PDB entry 8FX1 | X-ray diffraction, 1.80 A resolution | chains A and B

# Chain A (and B)
Protein: Hypoxanthine-guanine phosphoribosyltransferase
Source organism: Trypanosoma cruzi  (strain CL Brener)
Notes: EC 2.4.2.8; chain B of this document is another copy of the same molecule, construct and numbering; everything in this record applies to it too
UniProt: A0A7J6XZA2 (A0A7J6XZA2_TRYCR); residues 1-231 here correspond to UniProt positions 109-339 (UniProt number = residue number + 108)
Sequence (231 residues; numbered 1 to 231; the number before each row is that of its first residue):
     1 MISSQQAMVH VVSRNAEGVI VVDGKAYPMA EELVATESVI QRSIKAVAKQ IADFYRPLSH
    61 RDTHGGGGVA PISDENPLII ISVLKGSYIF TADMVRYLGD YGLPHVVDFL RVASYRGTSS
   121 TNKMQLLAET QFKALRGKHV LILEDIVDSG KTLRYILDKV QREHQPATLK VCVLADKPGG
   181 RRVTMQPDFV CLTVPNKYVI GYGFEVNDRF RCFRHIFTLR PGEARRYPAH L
Disordered / not traced: 1-9, 116-122 (chain B: 1-8, 114-124)
Small-molecule neighbours: YC9 ([(3R)-4-hydroxy-3-{[(4-oxo-4,5-dihydro-3H-pyrrolo[3,2-d]pyrimidin-7-yl)methyl]amino}butyl]phosphonic acid): Glu144, Asp145, Ile146, Val147, Asp148, Ser149, Gly150, Lys151, Thr152, Lys177, Lys197, Tyr198, Val199, Phe204, Glu205
From the paper describing this entry:
  - catalytic residues: Asp148 (citing earlier work)
  - specificity-determining residues: Phe204 (proposed by the authors, not directly observed)

# Chain A / chain B interface
Residue-residue contacts (87):
  Lys25(A) with Gly99(B), hydrogen bond (side chain-backbone)
  Gln41(A) with Arg96(B)
  Thr63(A) with Ala229(B)
  His64(A) with Arg226(B)
  Asp74(A) with Arg209(B), hydrogen bond (backbone-side chain); Tyr227(B)
  Glu75(A) with Arg209(B), hydrogen bond (backbone-side chain); Tyr227(B)
  Pro77(A) with Arg209(B)
  Leu84(A) with Leu84(B), hydrophobic
  Lys85(A) with Val107(B), hydrogen bond (side chain-backbone); Asp108(B), salt bridge; Phe109(B); Phe132(B)
  Tyr88(A) with Tyr88(B); Thr91(B); Ala92(B); Val95(B); Phe109(B), hydrophobic
  Ile89(A) with Ala92(B), hydrophobic; Arg96(B)
  Thr91(A) with Tyr88(B)
  Ala92(A) with Tyr88(B); Ile89(B), hydrophobic; Ala92(B), hydrophobic
  Asp93(A) with Arg96(B), salt bridge
  Val95(A) with Tyr88(B); Cys212(B)
  Arg96(A) with Gln41(B); Ile89(B); Asp93(B), salt bridge; Arg96(B); Tyr202(B); Cys212(B); Arg214(B)
  Tyr97(A) with Arg214(B)
  Gly99(A) with Lys25(B), hydrogen bond (backbone-side chain)
  Asp100(A) with Lys25(B); Arg214(B), salt bridge
  His105(A) with Cys212(B)
  Val106(A) with Asp208(B); Leu231(B), hydrophobic
  Val107(A) with Lys85(B), hydrogen bond (backbone-side chain); Asp208(B)
  Asp108(A) with Lys85(B), salt bridge; Arg111(B), salt bridge
  Phe109(A) with Lys85(B); Tyr88(B), hydrophobic
  Arg111(A) with Asp108(B), salt bridge; Gln131(B)
  Leu127(A) with Gln131(B)
  Gln131(A) with Arg111(B); Leu127(B); His230(B)
  Phe132(A) with Lys85(B); Asp208(B); Leu231(B)
  Lys133(A) with His230(B); Leu231(B), hydrogen bond (backbone-backbone)
  Ala134(A) with His230(B); Leu231(B)
  Tyr202(A) with Arg96(B)
  Asp208(A) with Val106(B); Val107(B); Phe132(B)
  Arg209(A) with Asp74(B), hydrogen bond (side chain-backbone); Glu75(B), hydrogen bond (side chain-backbone); Pro77(B)
  Cys212(A) with Val95(B); Arg96(B); Gly99(B); His105(B)
  Arg214(A) with Arg96(B); Tyr97(B); Asp100(B), salt bridge
  Arg226(A) with His64(B)
  Tyr227(A) with Asp74(B); Glu75(B)
  Ala229(A) with Thr63(B)
  His230(A) with Gln131(B); Lys133(B); Ala134(B)
  Leu231(A) with Val106(B), hydrophobic; Phe132(B); Lys133(B), hydrogen bond (backbone-backbone); Ala134(B), hydrogen bond (backbone-backbone); Leu135(B)
Other interface residues (no listed pair), chain A (43 interface residues in all): Asn76, Asn207, Pro228
Other interface residues (no listed pair), chain B (43 interface residues in all): Asn207, Pro228

# Overview
Chain A and chain B each contribute 43 residues to their interface, with 11 hydrogen bonds and 8 salt bridges.
Polar contacts include Lys85(A)-Asp108(B), Asp93(A)-Arg96(B) and Asp100(A)-Arg214(B). Bound to chain A:
compound YC9. From the paper: the catalytic residue Asp148(A); the specificity determinant Phe204(A).
Chain A and chain B are both Hypoxanthine-guanine phosphoribosyltransferase (Trypanosoma cruzi  (strain CL
Brener)); the structure, Crystal structure of the Trypanosoma cruzi hypoxanthine-guanine-xanthine
phosphoribosyltransferase (HGXPRT), isoform D, bound to (R)-SerMe-ImmH Phosphonate, was determined by X-ray
diffraction (same publication as 8FWZ, 8FX0, 8FX2 and 8FX3).
